PDB entry 6Z1R | electron microscopy, 3.29 A resolution | chains B and S of the 21 polymer chains in the assembly

Chain B:
Molecule: ATP synthase subunit alpha, mitochondrial
From: Bos taurus
Reference sequence: P19483 (ATPA_BOVIN); residues 1-510 here correspond to UniProt positions 44-553 (UniProt number = residue number + 43)
Amino-acid sequence (510 residues; row label = number of the first residue in the row):
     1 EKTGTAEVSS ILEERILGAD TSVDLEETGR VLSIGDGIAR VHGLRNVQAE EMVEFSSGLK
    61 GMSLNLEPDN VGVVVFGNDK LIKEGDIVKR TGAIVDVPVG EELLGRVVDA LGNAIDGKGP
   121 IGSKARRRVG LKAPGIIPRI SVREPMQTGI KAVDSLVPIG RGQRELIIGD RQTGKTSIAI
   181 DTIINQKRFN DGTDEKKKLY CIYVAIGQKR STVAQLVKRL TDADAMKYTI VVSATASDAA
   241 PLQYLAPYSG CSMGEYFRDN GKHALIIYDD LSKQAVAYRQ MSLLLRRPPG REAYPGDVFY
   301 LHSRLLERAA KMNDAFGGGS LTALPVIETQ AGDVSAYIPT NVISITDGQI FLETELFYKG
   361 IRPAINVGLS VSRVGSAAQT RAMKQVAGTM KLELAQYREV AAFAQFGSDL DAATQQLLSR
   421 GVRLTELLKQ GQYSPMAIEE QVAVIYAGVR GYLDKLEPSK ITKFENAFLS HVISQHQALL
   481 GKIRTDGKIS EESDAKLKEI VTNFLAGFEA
Unresolved in the structure: 1-8, 405-409, 509-510
Construct notes: variant Glu1 (Gln44 in P19483); microheterogeneity Gly481 (Ser524 in P19483)
Ion coordination: Mg2+: Thr176 (together with ATP)
Residues lining bound ligands: ATP (adenosine-5'-triphosphate): Asp170, Arg171, Gln172, Thr173, Gly174, Lys175, Thr176, Ser177, Phe357, Arg362, Pro363, Gln430, Gly431, Gln432
UniProt features mapped onto this chain:
  - binding site (ATP): Gln172, Gly174, Lys175, Thr176, Ser177, Gln430, Gln432
  - binding site (Mg(2+)): Thr176, Asp269
  - site: Ser370 (Required for activity)
  - modified residue: Ser10 (Phosphoserine), Ser22 (Phosphoserine), Ser33 (Phosphoserine), Ser63 (Phosphoserine), Lys80 (N6-acetyllysine), Lys83 (N6-acetyllysine), Lys89 (N6-acetyllysine), Thr91 (Phosphothreonine), Lys118 (N6-acetyllysine), Ser123 (Phosphoserine), Lys124 (N6-acetyllysine), Ser141 (Phosphoserine), Arg161 (Omega-N-methylarginine), Lys187 (N6-acetyllysine), Lys196 (N6-acetyllysine), Lys197 (N6-acetyllysine), Lys218 (N6-acetyllysine), Lys262 (N6-acetyllysine), Lys384 (N6-acetyllysine), Lys391 (N6-acetyllysine) and 5 more in UniProt
  - glycosylation: Ser33 (O-linked (GlcNAc) serine)

Chain S:
Molecule: ATP synthase subunit O, mitochondrial
From: Bos taurus
Reference sequence: P13621 (ATPO_BOVIN); residues 1-190 here correspond to UniProt positions 24-213 (UniProt number = residue number + 23)
Amino-acid sequence (190 residues; row label = number of the first residue in the row):
     1 FAKLVRPPVQ IYGIEGRYAT ALYSAASKQN KLEQVEKELL RVGQILKEPK MAASLLNPYV
    61 KRSVKVKSLS DMTAKEKFSP LTSNLINLLA ENGRLTNTPA VISAFSTMMS VHRGEVPCTV
   121 TTASALDEAT LTELKTVLKS FLSKGQVLKL EVKIDPSIMG GMIVRIGEKY VDMSAKTKIQ
   181 KLSRAMREIL
Unresolved in the structure: 189-190
UniProt features mapped onto this chain:
  - modified residue: Lys31 (N6-acetyllysine), Lys37 (N6-acetyllysine), Lys47 (N6-acetyllysine), Lys50 (N6-acetyllysine), Lys67 (N6-succinyllysine), Lys77 (N6-acetyllysine), Lys135 (N6-acetyllysine), Lys139 (N6-acetyllysine), Lys149 (N6-acetyllysine), Lys153 (N6-acetyllysine), Lys169 (N6-acetyllysine), Lys176 (N6-succinyllysine)
From the paper describing this entry:
  - conformationally variable residues (domain motion): His112 to Val116

Chain B / chain S interface:
Residue-residue contacts - 20 pairs, chain B then chain S:
  Arg15(B) - Ala185(S)
  Arg15(B) - Arg187(S)  hydrogen bond (side chain-backbone)
  Arg15(B) - Glu188(S)
  Ile16(B) - Met186(S)  hydrophobic
  Ala19(B) - Ala185(S)  hydrophobic
  Thr21(B) - Lys178(S)
  Thr21(B) - Leu182(S)
  Val23(B) - Met173(S)  hydrophobic
  Val23(B) - Lys178(S)
  Asp24(B) - Tyr170(S)
  Leu25(B) - Phe141(S)  hydrophobic
  Leu25(B) - Lys169(S)
  Glu26(B) - Lys169(S)
  Glu26(B) - Tyr170(S)  hydrogen bond (backbone-backbone)
  Thr28(B) - Arg165(S)
  Thr28(B) - Glu168(S)
  Thr28(B) - Tyr170(S)
  Pro68(B) - Tyr12(S)
  Asp69(B) - Tyr12(S)
  Ile87(B) - Arg165(S)
Other interface residues (no listed pair), chain B (16 interface residues in all): Leu12, Glu27, Gly29, Arg45
Other interface residues (no listed pair), chain S (15 interface residues in all): Val171, Asp172

Summary:
16 residues of chain B and 15 residues of chain S are in contact; the contacts include 2 hydrogen bonds. Polar
contacts include Arg15(B)-Arg187(S) and Glu26(B)-Tyr170(S). Ligands of chain B: ATP. UniProt lists 7
ATP-binding residues and Mg2+-binding residues Thr176(B) and Asp269(B) on chain B. The paper reports
conformational variability at His112(S).
Chain B is ATP synthase subunit alpha, mitochondrial and chain S is ATP synthase subunit O, mitochondrial,
both from Bos taurus; the structure, bovine ATP synthase F1-peripheral stalk domain, state 2, was determined
by electron microscopy together with 6Z1U, 6ZG7, 6ZG8 and 6ZIK from the same study.
